Entry 7XEG (X-ray diffraction, 2.69 A resolution); this record covers chains A and C of the 3 polymer chains in the assembly.

[Chain A]
Protein: Spike protein S1
From: Severe acute respiratory syndrome coronavirus 2
Reference sequence: P0DTC2 (SPIKE_SARS2); residues 319-537 here = UniProt positions 319-537
Amino-acid sequence (227 residues; each row starts with the number of its first residue):
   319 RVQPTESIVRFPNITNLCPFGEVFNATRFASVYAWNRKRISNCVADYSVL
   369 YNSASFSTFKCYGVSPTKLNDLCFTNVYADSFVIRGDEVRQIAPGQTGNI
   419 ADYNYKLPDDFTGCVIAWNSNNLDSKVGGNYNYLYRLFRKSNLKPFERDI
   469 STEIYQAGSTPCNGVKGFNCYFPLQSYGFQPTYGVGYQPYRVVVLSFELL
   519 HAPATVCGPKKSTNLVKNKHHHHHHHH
Unresolved in the structure: 319-332, 529-545
Cystine bridges: C336-C361, C379-C432, C391-C525, C480-C488
Differences from the reference sequence: variant N417 (Lys in P0DTC2), K484 (Glu in P0DTC2), Y501 (Asn in P0DTC2); expression tag (538-545)

[Chain C]
Protein: CB6-092-Fab heavy chain
From: Homo sapiens
Notes: antibody fragment or engineered binder
Amino-acid sequence (233 residues; row label = number of the first residue in the row):
     1 EVQLVESGGGLVQPGGSLRLSCAASGFTVGWNYMSWVRQAPGKGLEWVSV
    51 IYPGGTTFYADSVKGRFTISRDNSMNTLFLQMNSLRAEDTAVYYCARVLP
   101 MYGDYLDYWGQGTLVTVSSASTKGPSVFPLAPSSKSTSGGTAALGCLVKD
   151 YFPEPVTVSWNSGALTSGVHTFPAVLQSSGLYSLSSVVTVPSSSLGTQTY
   201 ICNVNHKPSNTKVDKRVEPKSCDKTHTHHHHHH
Unresolved in the structure: 219-233
Cystine bridges: C22-C95, C146-C202

[How chain A and chain C interact]
Pairs across the interface - 40 pairs, chain A then chain C:
  T415(A) - T56(C)
  T415(A) - F58(C)
  G416(A) - Y52(C)
  N417(A) - Y52(C)
  D420(A) - Y52(C)
  D420(A) - T56(C)  hydrogen bond
  Y421(A) - Y33(C)
  Y421(A) - Y52(C)
  Y421(A) - P53(C)
  Y421(A) - G54(C)  hydrogen bond (side chain-backbone)
  L455(A) - Y33(C)  hydrogen bond (backbone-side chain)
  L455(A) - P100(C)  hydrophobic
  L455(A) - M101(C)  hydrophobic
  F456(A) - Y33(C)  hydrophobic
  F456(A) - P100(C)
  F456(A) - M101(C)  hydrophobic
  R457(A) - P53(C)
  K458(A) - W31(C)
  K458(A) - P53(C)
  K458(A) - G54(C)
  N460(A) - G54(C)
  N460(A) - T56(C)
  Y473(A) - W31(C)  hydrogen bond (side chain-backbone)
  Y473(A) - P53(C)
  Q474(A) - W31(C)
  A475(A) - F27(C)
  A475(A) - T28(C)  hydrogen bond (backbone-backbone)
  A475(A) - N32(C)  hydrogen bond (backbone-side chain)
  G476(A) - F27(C)
  G476(A) - T28(C)
  S477(A) - G26(C)
  F486(A) - V2(C)  hydrophobic
  F486(A) - R97(C)
  F486(A) - Y108(C)  hydrophobic
  N487(A) - F27(C)
  N487(A) - R97(C)  hydrogen bond
  Y489(A) - R97(C)  hydrogen bond
  Y489(A) - L99(C)  hydrophobic
  Y489(A) - M101(C)  hydrophobic
  Q493(A) - M101(C)  hydrogen bond (side chain-backbone)
Interface residues without a listed pair, chain A (21 interface residues in all): Y453, S459
Interface residues without a listed pair, chain C (19 interface residues in all): Y102, D107

[Summary]
The interface between chain A and chain C involves 21 residues on one side and 19 on the other, with 9
hydrogen bonds. Polar pairs include D420(A)-T56(C), Y421(A)-G54(C) and L455(A)-Y33(C).
Here chain A is Spike protein S1 (Severe acute respiratory syndrome coronavirus 2) and chain C is CB6-092-Fab
heavy chain (Homo sapiens). Entry 7XEG (SARS-CoV-2-Beta-RBD and CB6-092-Fab complex) was determined by X-ray
diffraction.
